Entry 7BH9 (electron microscopy, 2.90 A resolution); this record covers chains A and E.

Chain A:
Protein: Angiotensin-converting enzyme 2
Organism: Homo sapiens
Notes: EC 3.4.17.23, 3.4.17.-
Reference sequence: Q9BYF1 (ACE2_HUMAN); residue numbers follow UniProt; this construct covers 19-615
Sequence (610 residues; row label = number of the first residue in the row):
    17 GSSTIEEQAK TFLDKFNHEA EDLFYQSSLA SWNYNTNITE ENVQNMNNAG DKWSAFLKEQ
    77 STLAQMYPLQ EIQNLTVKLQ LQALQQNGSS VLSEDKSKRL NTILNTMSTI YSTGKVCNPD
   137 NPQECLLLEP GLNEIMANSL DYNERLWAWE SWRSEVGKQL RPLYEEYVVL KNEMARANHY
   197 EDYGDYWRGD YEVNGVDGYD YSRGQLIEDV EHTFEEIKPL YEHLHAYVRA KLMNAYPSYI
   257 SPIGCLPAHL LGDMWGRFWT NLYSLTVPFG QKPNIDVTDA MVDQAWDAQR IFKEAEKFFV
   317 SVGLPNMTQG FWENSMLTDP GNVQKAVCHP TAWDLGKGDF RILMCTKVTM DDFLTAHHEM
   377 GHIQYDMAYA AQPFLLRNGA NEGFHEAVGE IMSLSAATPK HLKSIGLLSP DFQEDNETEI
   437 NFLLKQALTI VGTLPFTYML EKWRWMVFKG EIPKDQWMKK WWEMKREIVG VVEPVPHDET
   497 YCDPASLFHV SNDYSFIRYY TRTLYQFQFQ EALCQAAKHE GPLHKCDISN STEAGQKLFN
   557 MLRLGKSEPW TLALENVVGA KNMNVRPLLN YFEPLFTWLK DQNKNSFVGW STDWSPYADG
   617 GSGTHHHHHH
Not modelled in the structure: 17-18, 134-140, 338-339, 614-626
Construct notes: expression tag (17-18, 616-626)
Swiss-Prot annotation at these positions:
  - region (Interaction with SARS-CoV spike glycoprotein): Asp30 to Tyr41, Met82 to Pro84, Lys353 to Arg357
  - active site: Glu375 (Proton acceptor), His505 (Proton donor)
  - binding site (chloride): Arg169, Trp477, Lys481
  - binding site (substrate): Arg273, His345, Pro346, Tyr515
  - binding site (Zn(2+)): His374, His378, Glu402
  - glycosylation (N-linked (GlcNAc...) asparagine): Asn53, Asn90, Asn103, Asn322, Asn432, Asn546
  - mutagenesis: Ser19 (S19P: Increases slightly the interaction with RBD domain of SARS-CoV-2 spike protein), Gln24 to Lys26 (Slightly inhibits interaction with SARS-CoV spike glycoprotein), Gln24 (Q24T: Increases slightly the interaction with RBD domain of SARS-CoV-2 spike protein), Ala25 (A25V: Increases slightly the interaction with RBD domain of SARS-CoV-2 spike protein), Thr27 (T27Y: Increases slightly the interaction with RBD domain of SARS-CoV-2 spike protein. In sACE2.v2.2; increases interaction with RBD domain of SARS-CoV-2 spike protein ...), Leu29 (L29F: Increases slightly the interaction with RBD domain of SARS-CoV-2 spike protein), Lys31 (K31D: Abolishes interaction with SARS-CoV spike glycoprotein; K31Y: Increases slightly the interaction with RBD domain of SARS-CoV-2 spike protein), Asn33 (N33D: Increases slightly the interaction with RBD domain of SARS-CoV-2 spike protein), His34 (H34A: Increases slightly the interaction with RBD domain of SARS-CoV-2 spike protein), Glu37 (E37A: No effect on interaction with SARS-CoV spike glycoprotein), Asp38 (D38A: No effect on interaction with SARS-CoV spike glycoprotein), Leu39 (L39R: Increases slightly the interaction with RBD domain of SARS-CoV-2 spike protein), 48 further mutagenesis entries in UniProt
Disulfides: Cys344-Cys361, Cys530-Cys542
Covalently attached groups: N-acetylglucosamine (NAG) linked to Asn53, Asn90, Asn546
Bound ions: Zn2+: His374, His378, Glu402
Reported in the primary citation:
  - Zn2+ coordination: His374, His378, Glu402
  - post-translational modification sites: Asn53, Asn90, Asn546

Chain E:
Protein: Spike protein S1
Organism: Severe acute respiratory syndrome coronavirus 2
Reference sequence: P0DTC2 (SPIKE_SARS2); residues 333-528 here = UniProt positions 333-528
Sequence (202 residues; numbered 333 to 534; the number before each row is that of its first residue):
   333 TNLCPFGEVF NATRFASVYA WNRKRFSNCV ADYSVLYNSA SFSTFKCYGV SPTKLNDLCF
   393 TNVYADSFVI RGDEVRQIAP GQTGKIADYN YKLPDDFTGC VIAWNSNNLD SKKGGNYNYL
   453 YRLFRKSKLK PFERDTSMEI YQAGNTPCNG VKGFNCYFPL QSYGFRPTYG VGYQPYRVVV
   513 LSFELLHAPA TVCGPKHHHH HH
Not modelled in the structure: 333-340, 357-371, 381-395, 515-534
Construct notes: engineered mutation Phe358 (Ile in P0DTC2), Lys445 (Val in P0DTC2), Lys460 (Asn in P0DTC2), Thr468 (Ile in P0DTC2), Met470 (Thr in P0DTC2), Asn477 (Ser in P0DTC2), Lys484 (Glu in P0DTC2), Arg498 (Gln in P0DTC2), Tyr501 (Asn in P0DTC2); expression tag (529-534)
Swiss-Prot annotation at these positions:
  - region: Arg403 to Asp405 (Integrin-binding motif), Asn448 to Phe456 (Immunodominant HLA epitope recognized by the CD8+)
  - glycosylation: Asn343 (N-linked (GlcNAc...) (complex) asparagine)
  - natural variant: Gly339 (G339D: In strain: Omicron/BA.1, Omicron/BA.2 and 4 more; G339H: In strain: Omicron/BA.2.75, Omicron/XBB.1.5 and 1 more), Arg346 (R346K: In strain: Mu/B.1.621; R346T: In strain: Omicron/BQ.1.1, Omicron/XBB.1.5 and 1 more), Leu368 (L368I: In strain: Omicron/XBB.1.5, Omicron/EG.5.1), Ser371 (S371F: In strain: Omicron/BA.2, Omicron/BA.2.12.1 and 6 more; S371L: In strain: Omicron/BA.1), Ser373 (S373P: In strain: Omicron/BA.1, Omicron/BA.2 and 7 more), Ser375 (S375F: In strain: Omicron/BA.1, Omicron/BA.2 and 7 more), Thr376 (T376A: In strain: Omicron/BA.2, Omicron/BA.2.12.1 and 5 more), Asp405 (D405N: In strain: Omicron/BA.2, Omicron/BA.2.12.1 and 6 more), Arg408 (R408S: In strain: Omicron/BA.2, Omicron/BA.2.12.1 and 6 more), Lys417 (K417N: In strain: Beta/B.1.351, Omicron/BA.1 and 8 more; K417T: In strain: Gamma/P.1), Asn440 (N440K: In strain: Omicron/BA.1, Omicron/BA.2 and 7 more), Lys444 (K444T: In strain: Omicron/BQ.1.1), 15 further natural variant entries in UniProt
  - mutagenesis: Asn343 (N343Q: Reduced viral infectivity), Leu452 (L452R: Increased resistance to neutralizing antibodies. Decreases HLA binding to NF9 epitope. Increased binding affinity to human ACE2), Tyr453 (Y453F: Decreased HLA binding to NF9 epitope. Increased binding affinity to human ACE2), Ala475 (A475V: Increased resistance to neutralizing antibodies), Val483 (V483A: Increased resistance to neutralizing antibodies), Phe490 (F490L: Increased resistance to neutralizing antibodies and human covalescent sera neutralization), Gln493 (Q493N: Reduced host ACE2-binding affinity in vitro; Q493Y: Reduced host ACE2-binding affinity in vitro), His519 (H519P: Increased resistance to human covalescent sera neutralization)
Disulfides: Cys480-Cys488
Reported in the primary citation:
  - contacts within the chain: Asp420-Lys460, Arg466-Thr468
  - conformationally variable residues (loop rearrangement, order/disorder transition): Arg357 to Ser371, Gly381 to Val395, Met470 to Phe490
  - mutagenesis - I358F, K417N, K417N/E484K/N501Y, K417T, K417T/E484K/N501Y: increased expression
  - mutagenesis - I358F: increased stability
  - mutagenesis - K417N, K417T: decreased binding to Angiotensin-converting enzyme 2 (chain A)
  - mutagenesis - K417N/E484K/N501Y, K417T/E484K/N501Y, S494P: unchanged binding to Angiotensin-converting enzyme 2 (chain A)
  - mutagenesis - S494P: unchanged expression
  - mutagenesis - S477N (Kd 963 pM), E484K/Q498R/N501Y (50-fold), E484K (1,386 pM), N501Y (Kd 500pM): increased binding to Angiotensin-converting enzyme 2 (chain A)

Interface between chain A and chain E:
Pairs across the interface (26; chain A residue first):
  Ser19(A) with Asn477(E), hydrogen bond (backbone-side chain)
  Gln24(A) with Ala475(E); Asn487(E), hydrogen bond
  Thr27(A) with Phe456(E); Tyr489(E)
  Phe28(A) with Tyr489(E)
  Asp30(A) with Lys417(E), salt bridge; Phe456(E)
  Lys31(A) with Gln493(E)
  His34(A) with Tyr453(E); Leu455(E)
  Glu37(A) with Tyr505(E), hydrogen bond
  Asp38(A) with Tyr449(E); Arg498(E), salt bridge
  Tyr41(A) with Arg498(E); Thr500(E), hydrogen bond; Tyr501(E)
  Gln42(A) with Arg498(E)
  Met82(A) with Phe486(E), hydrophobic
  Tyr83(A) with Phe486(E); Asn487(E), hydrogen bond
  Lys353(A) with Tyr501(E); Gly502(E), hydrogen bond (backbone-backbone); Tyr505(E)
  Gly354(A) with Gly502(E)
  Asp355(A) with Thr500(E)
Also at the interface, not in a pair above, chain A (18 interface residues in all): Glu35, Arg357
Also at the interface, not in a pair above, chain E (18 interface residues in all): Gly476, Phe490
The authors on this interface:
  - specific contacts: Ser19(A)-Asn477(E), Tyr41(A)-Tyr501(E), Gln42(A)-Arg498(E), Lys353(A)-Tyr501(E)
  - interface residues, chain A: Gln24(A), Lys353(A), Asp355(A)
  - interface residues, chain E: Phe486(E)

Summary:
Chain A and chain E each contribute 18 residues to their interface; the contacts include 6 hydrogen bonds and
2 salt bridges. Among the polar pairs are Asp30(A)-Lys417(E), Asp38(A)-Arg498(E) and Ser19(A)-Asn477(E). The
authors report contacts between Ser19(A) and Asn477(E), Tyr41(A) and Tyr501(E) and Gln42(A) and Arg498(E)
among others. From the paper: I358F, K417N and K417N/E484K/N501Y of chain E, among others, increase
expression; interface residues Gln24(A), Lys353(A) and Phe486(E) among others; 10 substitutions were tested in
all.
Chain A is Angiotensin-converting enzyme 2 (Homo sapiens) and chain E is Spike protein S1 (Severe acute
respiratory syndrome coronavirus 2); the structure, SARS-CoV-2 RBD-62 in complex with ACE2 peptidase domain,
was determined by electron microscopy.
